Entry 8JCV (electron microscopy, 3.40 A resolution); this record covers chains 2 and 3.

# Chain 2
Name: Metabotropic glutamate receptor 2, Peptidyl-prolyl cis-trans isomerase FKBP1A
From: Homo sapiens
Notes: EC 5.2.1.8
UniProt: chimeric construct of Q14416, P62942: residues 19-872 from Q14416 (GRM2_HUMAN) positions 19-872 (same numbers); residues 897-987 from P62942 positions 18-108 (UniProt number = residue number - 879)
Amino-acid sequence (993 residues; numbered 9 to 1001; the number before each row is that of its first residue):
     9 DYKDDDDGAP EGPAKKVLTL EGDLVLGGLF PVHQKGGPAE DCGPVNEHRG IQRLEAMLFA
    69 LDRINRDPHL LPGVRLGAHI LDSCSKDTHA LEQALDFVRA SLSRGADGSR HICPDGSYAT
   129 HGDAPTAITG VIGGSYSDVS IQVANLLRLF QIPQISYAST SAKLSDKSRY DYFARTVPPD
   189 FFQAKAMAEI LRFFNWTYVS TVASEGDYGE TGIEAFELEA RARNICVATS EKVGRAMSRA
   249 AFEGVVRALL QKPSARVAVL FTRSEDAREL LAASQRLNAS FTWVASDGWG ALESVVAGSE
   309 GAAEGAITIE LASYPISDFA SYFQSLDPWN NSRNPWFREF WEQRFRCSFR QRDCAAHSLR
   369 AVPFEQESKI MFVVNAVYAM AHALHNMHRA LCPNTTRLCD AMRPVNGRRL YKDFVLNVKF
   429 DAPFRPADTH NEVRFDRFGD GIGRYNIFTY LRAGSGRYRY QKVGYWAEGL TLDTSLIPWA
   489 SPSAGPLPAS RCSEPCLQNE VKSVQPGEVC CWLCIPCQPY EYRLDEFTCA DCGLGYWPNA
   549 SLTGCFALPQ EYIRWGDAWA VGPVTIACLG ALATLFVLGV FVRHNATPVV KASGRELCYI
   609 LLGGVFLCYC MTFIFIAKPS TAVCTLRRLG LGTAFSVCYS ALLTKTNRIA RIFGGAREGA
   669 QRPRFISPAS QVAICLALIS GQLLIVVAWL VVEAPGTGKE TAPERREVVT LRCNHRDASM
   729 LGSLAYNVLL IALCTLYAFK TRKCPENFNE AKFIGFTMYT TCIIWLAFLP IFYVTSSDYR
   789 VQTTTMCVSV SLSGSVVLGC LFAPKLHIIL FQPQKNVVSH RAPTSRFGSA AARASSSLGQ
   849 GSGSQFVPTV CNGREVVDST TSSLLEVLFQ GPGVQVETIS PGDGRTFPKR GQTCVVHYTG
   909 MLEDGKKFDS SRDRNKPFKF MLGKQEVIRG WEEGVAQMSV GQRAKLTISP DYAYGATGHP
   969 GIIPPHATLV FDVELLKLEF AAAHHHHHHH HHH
Disordered / not traced: 9-21, 112-131, 661-674, 819-1001
Disulfides: Cys50-Cys92, Cys234-Cys518, Cys355-Cys362, Cys400-Cys407, Cys500-Cys519, Cys504-Cys522, Cys525-Cys537, Cys540-Cys553, Cys632-Cys721
Glycans and other covalent adducts: N-acetylglucosamine (NAG) linked to Asn203
Sequence notes: expression tag (9-18, 988-1001); conflict Ala555 (Glu in Q14416); linker (873-896)
Residues lining bound ligands: Z99 (2-[(1S,2S)-2-carboxycyclopropyl]-3-(9H-xanthen-9-yl)-D-alanine): Arg57, Arg61, Ser143, Tyr144, Ser145, Ala166, Ser167, Thr168, Ser169, Asp188, Asp215, Tyr216, Arg271, Gly296, Glu375, Lys377
Curated features (UniProtKB/Swiss-Prot):
  - region: Ala677 to Ala685 (Important for interaction with HTR2A)
  - binding site (L-glutamate): Arg57, Arg61, Ser145, Ala166, Thr168, Asp295, Lys377
  - glycosylation (N-linked (GlcNAc...) asparagine): Asn203, Asn286, Asn338, Asn402, Asn547
  - modified residue: Lys932 (N6-acetyllysine)

# Chain 3
Name: Metabotropic glutamate receptor 3, Serine/threonine-protein kinase mTOR
From: Homo sapiens
Notes: EC 2.7.11.1
UniProt: chimeric construct of Q14832, A0A8V8TRG9: residues 23-879 from Q14832 (GRM3_HUMAN) positions 23-879 (same numbers); residues 888-982 from A0A8V8TRG9 positions 1949-2043 (UniProt number = residue number + 1061)
Amino-acid sequence (993 residues; numbered -8 to 984; the number before each row is that of its first residue; numbers below 1 keep their minus sign (Asp-8 is residue -8)):
    -8 DYKDDDDKGA PWSHPQFEKG SGSWSHPQFE KLGDHNFLRR EIKIEGDLVL GGLFPINEKG
    52 TGTEECGRIN EDRGIQRLEA MLFAIDEINK DDYLLPGVKL GVHILDTCSR DTYALEQSLE
   112 FVRASLTKVD EAEYMCPDGS YAIQENIPLL IAGVIGGSYS SVSIQVANLL RLFQIPQISY
   172 ASTSAKLSDK SRYDYFARTV PPDFYQAKAM AEILRFFNWT YVSTVASEGD YGETGIEAFE
   232 QEARLRNICI ATAEKVGRSN IRKSYDSVIR ELLQKPNARV VVLFMRSDDS RELIAAASRA
   292 NASFTWVASD GWGAQESIIK GSEHVAYGAI TLELASQPVR QFDRYFQSLN PYNNHRNPWF
   352 RDFWEQKFQC SLQNKRNHRR VCDKHLAIDS SNYEQESKIM FVVNAVYAMA HALHKMQRTL
   412 CPNTTKLCDA MKILDGKKLY KDYLLKINFT APFNPNKDAD SIVKFDTFGD GMGRYNVFNF
   472 QNVGGKYSYL KVGHWAETLS LDVNSIHWSR NSVPTSQCSD PCAPNEMKNM QPGDVCCWIC
   532 IPCEPYEYLA DEFTCMDCGS GQWPTADLTG CYDLPEDYIR WEDAWAIGPV TIACLGFMCT
   592 CMVVTVFIKH NNTPLVKASG RELCYILLFG VGLSYCMTFF FIAKPSPVIC ALRRLGLGSS
   652 FAICYSALLT KTNCIARIFD GVKNGAQRPK FISPSSQVFI CLGLILVQIV MVSVWLILEA
   712 PGTRRYTLAE KRETVILKCN VKDSSMLISL TYDVILVILC TVYAFKTRKC PENFNEAKFI
   772 GFTMYTTCII WLAFLPIFYV TSSDYRVQTT TMCISVSLSG FVVLGCLFAP KVHIILFQPQ
   832 KNVVTHRLHL NRFSVSGTGT TYSQSSASTY VPTVCNGREV LDSTTSSLLE VLFQGPAILW
   892 HEMWHEGLEE ASRLYFGERN VKGMFEVLEP LHAMMERGPQ TLKETSFNQA YGRDLMEAQE
   952 WCRKYMKSGN VKDLTQAWDL YYHVFRRISK QEF
Disordered / not traced: -8 to 29, 118-136, 605-612, 666-683, 826-984
Disulfides: Cys57-Cys99, Cys361-Cys373, Cys412-Cys419, Cys509-Cys528, Cys513-Cys531, Cys534-Cys546, Cys549-Cys562, Cys641-Cys730
Glycans and other covalent adducts: N-acetylglucosamine (NAG) linked to Asn209
Sequence notes: expression tag (-8 to 22, 983-984); linker (880-887)
Residues lining bound ligands: Z99 (2-[(1S,2S)-2-carboxycyclopropyl]-3-(9H-xanthen-9-yl)-D-alanine): Arg64, Arg68, Ser149, Tyr150, Ser151, Ala172, Ser173, Thr174, Ser175, Asp221, Tyr222, Arg277, Gly302, Lys389
Curated features (UniProtKB/Swiss-Prot):
  - binding site (L-glutamate): Ser151, Ala172 to Thr174, Tyr222, Asp301, Lys389
  - glycosylation (N-linked (GlcNAc...) asparagine): Asn209, Asn292, Asn414, Asn439

# How chain 2 and chain 3 interact
Contacting residue pairs (17):
  Glu100(2) - Leu117(3)
  Leu103(2) - Leu117(3)  hydrophobic
  Leu103(2) - Phe164(3)  hydrophobic
  Leu110(2) - Glu107(3)
  Leu110(2) - Leu110(3)  hydrophobic
  Gln150(2) - Leu163(3)
  Asn153(2) - Arg162(3)
  Asn153(2) - Leu163(3)
  Leu154(2) - Leu163(3)  hydrophobic
  Arg156(2) - Asn159(3)
  Leu157(2) - Leu106(3)
  Leu157(2) - Asn159(3)
  Leu157(2) - Leu160(3)
  Phe158(2) - Leu110(3)  hydrophobic
  Ser176(2) - Arg183(3)  hydrogen bond (backbone-side chain)
  Arg177(2) - Ser182(3)
  Arg177(2) - Arg183(3)
Also at the interface, not in a pair above, chain 2 (12 interface residues in all): Leu99
Also at the interface, not in a pair above, chain 3 (12 interface residues in all): Gln156

# Overview
Chain 2 and chain 3 each contribute 12 residues to their interface; the contacts include 1 hydrogen bond. Its
one hydrogen-bonded contact is Ser176(2)-Arg183(3). Bound to chain 2: compound Z99. Ligands of chain 3:
compound Z99. N-acetylglucosamine is covalently linked to Asn203(2).
Chain 2 is Metabotropic glutamate receptor 2, Peptidyl-prolyl cis-trans isomerase FKBP1A and chain 3 is
Metabotropic glutamate receptor 3, Serine/threonine-protein kinase mTOR, both from Homo sapiens; the
structure, Cryo-EM structure of mGlu2-mGlu3 heterodimer in presence of LY341495 (dimerization mode II), was
determined by electron microscopy, deposited together with 8JCU, 8JCW, 8JCX, 8JCY, 8JCZ, 8JD0 and 6 further
entries.
